Entry 2VHW (X-ray diffraction, 2.00 A resolution); this record covers chains A and B of the 6 polymer chains in the assembly.

Chain A (and B):
Protein: Alanine dehydrogenase
Source organism: Mycobacterium tuberculosis
Notes: EC 1.4.1.1; chain B of this document is another copy of the same molecule, construct and numbering; everything in this record applies to it too
Reference sequence: P30234 (DHA_MYCTU); numbering as in UniProt (aligned over 1-371)
Chain sequence (377 residues; numbered 1 to 377; the number before each row is that of its first residue):
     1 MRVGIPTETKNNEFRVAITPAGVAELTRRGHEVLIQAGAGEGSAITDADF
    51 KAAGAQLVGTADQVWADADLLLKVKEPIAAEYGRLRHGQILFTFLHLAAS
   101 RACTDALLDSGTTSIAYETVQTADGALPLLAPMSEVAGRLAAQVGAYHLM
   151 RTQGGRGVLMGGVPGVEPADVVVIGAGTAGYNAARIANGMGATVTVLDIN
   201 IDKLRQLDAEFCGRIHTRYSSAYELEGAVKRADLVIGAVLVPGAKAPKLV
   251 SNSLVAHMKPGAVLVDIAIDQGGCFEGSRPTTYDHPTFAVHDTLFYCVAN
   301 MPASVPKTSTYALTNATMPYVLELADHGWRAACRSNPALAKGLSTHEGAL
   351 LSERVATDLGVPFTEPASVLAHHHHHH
Disordered / not traced: 372-377 (chain B: 371-377)
Ion coordination: Mg2+ near His327 (its only coordinating residue here)
Small-molecule neighbours: NADH (NAI; 1,4-dihydronicotinamide adenine dinucleotide): Leu130, Met133, Ser134, Ala137, Ile174, Gly175, Ala176, Gly177, Thr178, Ala179, Gly180, Leu197, Asp198, Ile199, Asn200, Lys203, Ser220, Ala238, Val239, Leu240, Val241, Leu249, Ile267, Ala268, Ile269, Asp270, Gln271, Val298, Ala299, Asn300, Met301, Pro302
Reported in the primary citation:
  - self-association interface (contacts with another copy of this molecule); pairs are residue here / residue on that copy: Arg205-Glu135 (salt bridge), Val163, Val163, Ile215
  - catalytic residues: His96, Asp270
  - mutagenesis - H96A, D270A, D270N: abolished catalytic activity
  - catalytic residues: Lys75 (proposed by the authors, not directly observed)

Chain A / chain B interface:
Pairs across the interface - 32 pairs, chain A then chain B:
  Pro164(A) with Arg205(B); Asp208(B); Thr217(B)
  Gly165(A) with Leu204(B); Thr217(B), hydrogen bond (backbone-side chain); Arg218(B); Tyr219(B), hydrogen bond (backbone-backbone)
  Val166(A) with Thr217(B), hydrogen bond (backbone-backbone); Arg218(B)
  Glu167(A) with Arg218(B)
  Pro168(A) with Arg218(B)
  Thr193(A) with His216(B), hydrogen bond
  Leu204(A) with Gly165(B)
  Arg205(A) with Pro164(B)
  Asp208(A) with Pro164(B)
  Phe211(A) with Arg214(B)
  Cys212(A) with Arg214(B), hydrogen bond (backbone-side chain)
  Gly213(A) with Arg214(B)
  Arg214(A) with Phe211(B); Cys212(B), hydrogen bond (side chain-backbone); Gly213(B); Arg214(B)
  His216(A) with Pro168(B); Thr193(B), hydrogen bond
  Thr217(A) with Pro164(B); Gly165(B), hydrogen bond (side chain-backbone); Val166(B)
  Arg218(A) with Gly165(B); Val166(B); Glu167(B); Pro168(B)
  Tyr219(A) with Gly165(B), hydrogen bond (backbone-backbone)

Summary:
The chain A/chain B interface involves 17 residues from each chain; the contacts include 9 hydrogen bonds.
Polar contacts include Gly165(A)-Thr217(B), Thr193(A)-His216(B) and Cys212(A)-Arg214(B). Bound to chain A:
NADH. From the paper: catalytic residues His96(A), Asp270(A) and Lys75(A); H96A, D270A and D270N of chain A
abolish catalytic activity.
Chain A and chain B are both Alanine dehydrogenase (Mycobacterium tuberculosis); the structure, Crystal
structure of holo L-alanine dehydrogenase from Mycobacterium tuberculosis in the open and closed conformation,
was determined by X-ray diffraction together with 2VHV, 2VHX, 2VHY and 2VHZ from the same study.
